PDB entry 4G83 | X-ray diffraction, 4.00 A resolution | chains E and B of the 4 polymer chains in the assembly

Chain E:
Molecule: 20-nt DNA strand
Sequence (20 nucleotides; each row starts with the number of its first residue):
   400 GAACCGGTTC GAACCGGTTC
Unresolved in the structure: 410-419

Chain B:
Molecule: Tumor protein p73
Organism: Homo sapiens
Reference sequence: O15350 (P73_HUMAN); residue numbers follow UniProt; this construct covers 115-312
Chain sequence (210 residues; row label = number of the first residue in the row):
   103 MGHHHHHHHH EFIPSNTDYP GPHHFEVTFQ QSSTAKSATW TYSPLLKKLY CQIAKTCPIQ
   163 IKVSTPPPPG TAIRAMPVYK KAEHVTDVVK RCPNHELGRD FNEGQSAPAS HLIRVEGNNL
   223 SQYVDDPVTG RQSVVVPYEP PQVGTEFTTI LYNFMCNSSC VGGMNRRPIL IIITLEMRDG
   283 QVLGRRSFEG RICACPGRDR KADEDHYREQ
Unresolved in the structure: 103-112, 311-312
Differences from the reference sequence: expression tag (103-114)
Metal / ion sites: Zn2+: Cys194, His197, Cys258, Cys262
UniProt features mapped onto this chain:
  - binding site (Zn(2+)): Cys194, His197, Cys258, Cys262

Interface between chain E and chain B:
Pairs across the interface (8; chain E residue first):
  DG405(E) - Ser261(B)  sugar contact
  DG405(E) - Arg293(B)  salt bridge to the phosphate
  DG406(E) - Asn259(B)  phosphate contact
  DG406(E) - Ser261(B)  hydrogen bond to the phosphate
  DG406(E) - Ile294(B)  phosphate contact
  DG406(E) - Cys295(B)  phosphate contact
  DG406(E) - Ala296(B)  hydrogen bond to the phosphate
  DG406(E) - Arg300(B)  hydrogen bond to the base
Also at the interface, not in a pair above, chain E (4 interface residues in all): DC404, DT407
Also at the interface, not in a pair above, chain B (8 interface residues in all): Cys297

In short:
4 residues of chain E and 8 residues of chain B are in contact; the contacts include 3 hydrogen bonds and 1
salt bridge. Polar contacts include DG406(E)-Arg300(B), DG406(E)-Ser261(B) and DG406(E)-Ala296(B). UniProt
lists 4 Zn2+-binding residues on chain B.
Chain E is a 20-nt DNA strand and chain B is Tumor protein p73 (Homo sapiens); the structure, Crystal
Structure of p73 DNA-Binding Domain Tetramer bound to a Full Response-Element, was determined by X-ray
diffraction.
